Entry 3AET (X-ray diffraction, 2.91 A resolution); this record covers chains B and D of the 4 polymer chains in the assembly.

[Chain B (and D)]
Molecule: Light-independent protochlorophyllide reductase subunit B
Organism: Rhodobacter capsulatus
Notes: EC 1.18.-.-; chain D of this document is another copy of the same molecule, construct and numbering; everything in this record applies to it too
Reference sequence: P26163 (BCHB_RHOCA); residues 1-525 here = UniProt positions 1-525
Amino-acid sequence (525 residues; numbered 1 to 525; the number before each row is that of its first residue):
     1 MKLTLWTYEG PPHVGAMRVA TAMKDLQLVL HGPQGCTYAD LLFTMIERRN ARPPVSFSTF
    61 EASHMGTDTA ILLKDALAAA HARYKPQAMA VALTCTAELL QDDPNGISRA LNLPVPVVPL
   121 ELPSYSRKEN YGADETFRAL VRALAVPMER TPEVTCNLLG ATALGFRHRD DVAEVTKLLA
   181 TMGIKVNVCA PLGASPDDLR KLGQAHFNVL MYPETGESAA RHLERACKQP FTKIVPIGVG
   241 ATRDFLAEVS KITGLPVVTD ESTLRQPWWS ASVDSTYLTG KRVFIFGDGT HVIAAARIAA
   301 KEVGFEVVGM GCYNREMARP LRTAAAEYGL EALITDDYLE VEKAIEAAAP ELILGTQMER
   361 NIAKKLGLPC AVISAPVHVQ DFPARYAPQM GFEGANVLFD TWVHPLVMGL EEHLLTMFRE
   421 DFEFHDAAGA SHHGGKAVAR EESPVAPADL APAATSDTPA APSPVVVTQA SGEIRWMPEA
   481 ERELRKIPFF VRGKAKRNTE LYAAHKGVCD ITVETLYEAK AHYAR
Not modelled in the structure: 421-525
Sequence notes: engineered mutation C36 (Asp in P26163)
Swiss-Prot annotation at these positions:
  - active site: D274 (Proton donor)
  - binding site (substrate): G409, L410
  - mutagenesis: C95 (C95A: Does not form heterotetramers), D274 (D274A: Almost no enzymatic activity), M408 (M408A: Retains 85% activity), L410 (L410A: Almost no enzymatic activity)
Ion coordination: 4Fe-4S cluster Fe: C36 (shared with 3 residues of chain A)
Small-molecule neighbours: 4Fe-4S cluster (SF4): P33, Q34, G35, C36, C95, T96

[Interface between chain B and chain D]
Pairs across the interface (62; chain B residue first):
  M45(B) - D274(D)
  R48(B) - W268(D)  hydrogen bond (backbone-side chain)
  R48(B) - W269(D)
  R48(B) - S272(D)  hydrogen bond
  R48(B) - D274(D)  salt bridge
  N50(B) - W268(D)
  R169(B) - R265(D)
  R169(B) - W269(D)
  R265(B) - R169(D)
  R265(B) - A384(D)  hydrogen bond (side chain-backbone)
  W268(B) - R48(D)  hydrogen bond (side chain-backbone)
  W268(B) - R49(D)
  W268(B) - N50(D)
  W269(B) - R48(D)
  W269(B) - R169(D)
  W269(B) - F382(D)
  W269(B) - P383(D)
  W269(B) - A384(D)
  S272(B) - R48(D)
  R360(B) - E411(D)  salt bridge
  N361(B) - L415(D)
  K364(B) - L415(D)
  K365(B) - R419(D)
  H378(B) - M408(D)
  H378(B) - E411(D)  salt bridge
  V379(B) - D274(D)
  Q380(B) - H404(D)  hydrogen bond
  Q380(B) - V407(D)
  Q380(B) - M408(D)
  F382(B) - W269(D)
  P383(B) - W269(D)
  P383(B) - D400(D)
  A384(B) - R265(D)  hydrogen bond (backbone-side chain)
  A384(B) - W269(D)
  A384(B) - N396(D)
  A384(B) - D400(D)  hydrogen bond (backbone-side chain)
  R385(B) - R385(D)
  R385(B) - Y386(D)  hydrogen bond (side chain-backbone)
  R385(B) - A387(D)
  R385(B) - E393(D)
  R385(B) - N396(D)
  R385(B) - V397(D)
  R385(B) - D400(D)  hydrogen bond (backbone-side chain)
  Y386(B) - R265(D)
  Y386(B) - R385(D)  hydrogen bond (backbone-side chain)
  Y386(B) - E393(D)  hydrogen bond (backbone-side chain)
  A387(B) - R385(D)
  E393(B) - R385(D)
  E393(B) - Y386(D)  hydrogen bond (side chain-backbone)
  N396(B) - A384(D)  hydrogen bond (side chain-backbone)
  N396(B) - R385(D)
  V397(B) - R385(D)
  D400(B) - P383(D)
  D400(B) - A384(D)  hydrogen bond (side chain-backbone)
  D400(B) - R385(D)  hydrogen bond (side chain-backbone)
  H404(B) - Q380(D)
  V407(B) - H378(D)
  M408(B) - R360(D)
  M408(B) - Q380(D)
  E411(B) - H378(D)  salt bridge
  E412(B) - K364(D)  salt bridge
  L415(B) - N361(D)
Other interface residues (no listed pair), chain B (38 interface residues in all): R49, D170, V273, D274, Q357, F399, T401
Other interface residues (no listed pair), chain D (35 interface residues in all): M45, V273, S275, V379, F399

[In short]
Chain B and chain D form an interface of 38 and 35 residues respectively, with 15 hydrogen bonds and 5 salt
bridges. Among the polar pairs are R48(B)-D274(D), R360(B)-E411(D) and H378(B)-E411(D). Chain B binds 4Fe-4S
cluster.
Both chains are Light-independent protochlorophyllide reductase subunit B (Rhodobacter capsulatus). Entry 3AET
(Structure of the light-independent protochlorophyllide reductase catalyzing a key reduction for greening in
the dark) was determined by X-ray diffraction (same publication as 3AEK, 3AEQ, 3AER, 3AES and 3AEU).
